6HU4 - chains B and A of the 8 polymer chains in the assembly; structure by electron microscopy, 2.64 A resolution.

[Chain B (and A)]
Molecule: Capsid protein
From: Hepatitis B virus
Notes: chain A of this document is another copy of the same molecule, construct and numbering; everything in this record applies to it too
UniProt: P03146 (CAPSD_HBVD3); numbering as in UniProt (aligned over 1-183)
Sequence (183 residues; numbered 1 to 183; the number before each row is that of its first residue):
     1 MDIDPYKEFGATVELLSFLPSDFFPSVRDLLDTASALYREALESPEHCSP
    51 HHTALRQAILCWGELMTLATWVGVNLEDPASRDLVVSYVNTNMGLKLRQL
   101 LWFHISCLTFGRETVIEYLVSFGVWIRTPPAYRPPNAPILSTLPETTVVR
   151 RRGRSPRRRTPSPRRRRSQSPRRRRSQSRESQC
Not modelled in the structure: 152-183 (chain A: 145-183)
Sequence notes: engineered mutation Leu-97 (Phe in P03146)
Curated features (UniProtKB/Swiss-Prot):
  - region: Ser-155 to Gln-177 (3 X 8 AA repeats of S-P-R-R-R-[PR]-S-Q), Gln-177 to Cys-183 (RNA binding)
  - motif: Arg-158 to Arg-175 (Bipartite nuclear localization signal)
  - modified residue (Phosphoserine): Ser-155, Ser-162, Ser-170
  - natural variant: Thr-33 (T33N: In strain: Latvia), Ala-80 (A80I: In strain: Latvia), Leu-97 (F97L: Frequent mutation in chronic HBV carriers; this construct carries the variant)
  - mutagenesis: Ser-155 (S155A: Complete loss of replication), Ser-162 (S162A: Complete loss of pregenomic RNA encapsidation and replication), Ser-170 (S170A: Partial loss of replication)

[Interface between chain B and chain A]
Pairs across the interface - 74 pairs, chain B then chain A:
  Met-1(B) with Leu-31(A); Ala-34(A); Ser-35(A); Arg-39(A); Leu-42(A), hydrophobic; Glu-43(A); Ile-59(A), hydrophobic
  Asp-2(B) with Glu-43(A), hydrogen bond (backbone-side chain)
  Ile-3(B) with Ile-59(A), hydrophobic; Leu-60(A)
  Pro-5(B) with Leu-60(A), hydrophobic
  Lys-7(B) with Glu-43(A), hydrogen bond (side chain-backbone); Ser-44(A); Pro-45(A)
  Glu-8(B) with Pro-45(A); Glu-46(A); His-47(A), salt bridge; Thr-53(A), hydrogen bond; Arg-56(A), salt bridge
  Phe-9(B) with His-47(A)
  Ser-35(B) with Met-1(A)
  Arg-39(B) with Met-1(A)
  Leu-42(B) with Ile-3(A)
  Glu-43(B) with Met-1(A); Asp-2(A), hydrogen bond (side chain-backbone); Ile-3(A); Lys-7(A), hydrogen bond (backbone-side chain)
  Ser-44(B) with Lys-7(A)
  Pro-45(B) with Lys-7(A)
  Glu-46(B) with Glu-8(A)
  His-47(B) with Glu-8(A), salt bridge; Phe-9(A); Pro-50(A); Arg-112(A), hydrogen bond
  Pro-50(B) with His-47(A); Thr-53(A)
  Thr-53(B) with Glu-8(A), hydrogen bond; Pro-50(A); Thr-53(A)
  Ala-54(B) with Gln-57(A), hydrogen bond (backbone-side chain)
  Arg-56(B) with Ile-3(A); Glu-8(A), salt bridge
  Gln-57(B) with Ala-54(A); Gln-57(A); Leu-100(A)
  Ile-59(B) with Ile-3(A), hydrophobic
  Leu-60(B) with Ile-3(A); Pro-5(A), hydrophobic
  Cys-61(B) with Cys-61(A), hydrogen bond
  Glu-64(B) with Met-93(A); Lys-96(A), salt bridge
  Leu-65(B) with Leu-65(A), hydrophobic
  Thr-67(B) with Tyr-88(A)
  Leu-68(B) with Leu-68(A), hydrophobic; Tyr-88(A), hydrophobic; Met-93(A), hydrophobic
  Trp-71(B) with Leu-84(A); Tyr-88(A)
  Asn-75(B) with Leu-84(A)
  Leu-76(B) with Ser-81(A); Val-85(A), hydrophobic
  Asp-78(B) with Asp-78(A)
  Ser-81(B) with Asp-78(A); Ser-81(A), hydrogen bond
  Leu-84(B) with Trp-71(A); Asn-75(A)
  Val-85(B) with Leu-76(A), hydrophobic
  Tyr-88(B) with Thr-67(A); Leu-68(A), hydrophobic; Trp-71(A)
  Met-93(B) with Glu-64(A)
  Lys-96(B) with Glu-64(A)
  Leu-100(B) with Gln-57(A)
  Arg-112(B) with His-47(A)
Interface residues without a listed pair, chain B (43 interface residues in all): Asp-4, Leu-31, Ala-34, Val-72

[In short]
43 residues of chain B face 41 of chain A across their interface; the contacts include 10 hydrogen bonds and 5
salt bridges. Polar contacts include Glu-8(B)/His-47(A), Glu-8(B)/Arg-56(A) and Glu-64(B)/Lys-96(A). From
UniProt: 3 mutagenesis sites on chain B.
Both chains are Capsid protein (Hepatitis B virus). Entry 6HU4 (F97L Hepatitis B core protein capsid) was
determined by electron microscopy (same publication as 6HTX and 6HU7).
